Entry 4D1Q (X-ray diffraction, 3.40 A resolution); this record covers chains G and I of the 12 polymer chains in the assembly.

[Chain G]
Name: Transposase
Source organism: Musca domestica
Notes: fragment: dimerization, catalytic and insertion domains, resdiues 79-612
UniProt: Q25442 (Q25442_MUSDO); residues 79-612 here = UniProt positions 79-612
Chain sequence (536 residues; numbered 77 to 612; the number before each row is that of its first residue):
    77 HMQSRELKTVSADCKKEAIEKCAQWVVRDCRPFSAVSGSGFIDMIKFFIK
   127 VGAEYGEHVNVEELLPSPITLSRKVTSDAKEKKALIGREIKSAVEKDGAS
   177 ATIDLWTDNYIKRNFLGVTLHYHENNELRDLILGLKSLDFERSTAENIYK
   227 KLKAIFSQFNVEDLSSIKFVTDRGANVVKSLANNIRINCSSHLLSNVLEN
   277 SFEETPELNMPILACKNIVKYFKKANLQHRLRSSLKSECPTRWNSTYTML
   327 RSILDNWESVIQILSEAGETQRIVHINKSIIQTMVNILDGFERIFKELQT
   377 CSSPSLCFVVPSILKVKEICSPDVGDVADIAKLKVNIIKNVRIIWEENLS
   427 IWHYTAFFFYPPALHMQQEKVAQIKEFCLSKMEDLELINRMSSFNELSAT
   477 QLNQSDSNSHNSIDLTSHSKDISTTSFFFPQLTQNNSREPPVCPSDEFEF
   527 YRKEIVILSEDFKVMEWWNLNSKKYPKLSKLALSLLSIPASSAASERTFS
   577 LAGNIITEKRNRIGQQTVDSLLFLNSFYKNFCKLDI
Unresolved in the structure: 77-82, 465-492, 610-612
Differences from the reference sequence: expression tag (77-78); conflict Gly-163 (Ser in Q25442); engineered mutation Ser-233 (Leu in Q25442), Met-286 (Val in Q25442)
Ion coordination: Na+: Glu-138, Leu-141 (shared with 1 residue of chain L)
What the authors report for this chain:
  - catalytic residues: Asp-180, Asp-248, Glu-572
  - binding site for Terminal inverted repeat (chain I): Arg-149
  - binding site for Terminal inverted repeat: Lys-585 to Arg-588
  - binding site for Terminal inverted repeat: Arg-318, Trp-319, Lys-585 to Arg-588
  - mutagenesis - W182A, W182F, W182Y, W319A: decreased catalytic activity
  - mutagenesis - W319F, W319Y: unchanged catalytic activity
  - binding site for Terminal inverted repeat: Arg-149

[Chain I]
Molecule: Terminal inverted repeat
Sequence (15 nucleotides; row label = number of the first residue in the row):
     1 AGAGAACAACAACAA

[How chain G and chain I interact]
Residue-residue contacts - 18 pairs, chain G then chain I:
  Pro-108(G) / DA5(I)  sugar contact
  Pro-108(G) / DA6(I)  phosphate contact
  Phe-109(G) / DA6(I)  hydrogen bond to the phosphate
  Phe-109(G) / DC7(I)  phosphate contact
  Ser-110(G) / DA5(I)  hydrogen bond to the phosphate
  Ser-110(G) / DA6(I)  hydrogen bond to the phosphate
  Lys-372(G) / DA1(I)  sugar contact
  Gln-375(G) / DA1(I)  base contact
  Thr-376(G) / DA1(I)  phosphate contact
  Thr-376(G) / DG2(I)  phosphate contact
  Cys-377(G) / DA1(I)  phosphate contact
  Cys-377(G) / DG2(I)  hydrogen bond to the phosphate
  Ser-378(G) / DG2(I)  hydrogen bond to the phosphate
  Arg-573(G) / DA1(I)  hydrogen bond to the base
  Arg-573(G) / DG2(I)  sugar contact
  Ser-576(G) / DG2(I)  base contact
  Leu-577(G) / DA3(I)  sugar contact
  Lys-605(G) / DA3(I)  salt bridge to the phosphate
Interface residues without a listed pair, chain G (13 interface residues in all): Asp-206

[Summary]
13 residues of chain G face 6 of chain I across their interface, with 6 hydrogen bonds and 1 salt bridge.
Polar pairs include Arg-573(G)/DA1(I), Phe-109(G)/DA6(I) and Ser-110(G)/DA5(I). From the paper: catalytic
residues Asp-180(G), Asp-248(G) and Glu-572(G); W182A, W182F and W182Y of chain G, among others, reduce
catalytic activity; 6 substitutions were tested in all.
Chain G is Transposase (Musca domestica) and chain I is Terminal inverted repeat; the structure, Hermes
transposase bound to its terminal inverted repeat, was determined by X-ray diffraction.
